Entry 7U81 (X-ray diffraction, 1.60 A resolution); this record covers chains A and P of the 3 polymer chains in the assembly.

[Chain A]
Name: DNA polymerase eta
Source organism: Homo sapiens
Notes: EC 2.7.7.7
UniProtKB: Q9Y253 (POLH_HUMAN); numbering as in UniProt (aligned over 1-432)
Amino-acid sequence (435 residues; row label = number of the first residue in the row; numbers below 1 keep their minus sign (Gly-2 is residue -2)):
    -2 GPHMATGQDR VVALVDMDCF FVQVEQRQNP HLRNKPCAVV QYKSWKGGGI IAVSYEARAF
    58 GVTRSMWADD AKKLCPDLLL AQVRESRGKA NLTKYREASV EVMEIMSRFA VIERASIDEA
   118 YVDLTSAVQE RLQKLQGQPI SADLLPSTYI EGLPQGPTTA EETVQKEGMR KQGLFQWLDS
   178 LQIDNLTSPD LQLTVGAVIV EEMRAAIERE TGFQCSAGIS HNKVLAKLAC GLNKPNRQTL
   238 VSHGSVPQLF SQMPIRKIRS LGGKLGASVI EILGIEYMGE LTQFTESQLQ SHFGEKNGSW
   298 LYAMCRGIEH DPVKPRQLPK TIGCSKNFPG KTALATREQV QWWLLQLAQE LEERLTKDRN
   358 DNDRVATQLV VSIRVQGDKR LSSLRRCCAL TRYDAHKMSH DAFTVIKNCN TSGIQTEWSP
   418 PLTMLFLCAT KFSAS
Disordered / not traced: 155-159
Construct notes: expression tag (-2 to 0)
Curated features (UniProtKB/Swiss-Prot):
  - binding site (Mg(2+)): Asp13, Met14, Asp115, Glu116
  - binding site (Mn(2+)): Asp13, Met14, Asp115, Glu116
  - binding site (a 2'-deoxyribonucleoside 5'-triphosphate): Arg61
  - natural variant: Val37 (deletion: In XPV), Leu75 (deletion: In XPV), Arg93 (R93P: In XPV), Arg111 (R111H: In XPV), Thr122 (T122P: In XPV), Gly153 (G153D: In a breast cancer sample), Thr191 (T191P: In XPV), Gly263 (G263V: In XPV), Val266 (V266D: In XPV), Gly295 (G295R: In XPV), Arg361 (R361S: In XPV)
  - mutagenesis: Tyr52 (Y52A/F: Reduces DNA polymerase activity; Y52E: Reduces DNA polymerase activity. Increases fidelity of replication and reduces translesion bypass), Arg61 (R61A: Reduces enzymatic activity by two-thirds), Ser62 (S62G: Increased DNA polymerase activity and translesion bypass compared to wild-type), Ala68 (A68S/V: Severe reduction in thymine dimer translesion bypass), Asn324 to Pro326 (Reduces binding to chromatin and to monoubiquitinated PCNA. Abolishes binding to monoubiquitinated PCNA; when associated with 705-E--H-713 Del)
Metal / ion sites: Mn2+ site 1: Asp13, Asp115, Glu116 (together with XG4) (shared with DT8(P) of chain P); Mn2+ site 2: Asp13, Met14 (together with XG4)
Ligand contacts: XG4 (2'-deoxy-5'-O-[(R)-hydroxy{[(R)-hydroxy(phosphonooxy)phosphoryl]amino}phosphoryl]guanosine): Asp13, Met14, Asp15, Cys16, Phe17, Phe18, Gln38, Ile48, Ala49, Tyr52, Arg55, Arg61, Leu89, Ile114, Asp115, Glu116, Lys231

[Chain P]
Molecule: 8-nt DNA strand
Sequence (8 nucleotides; each row starts with the number of its first residue):
     1 AGCGTCAT
Metal / ion sites: Mn2+: DT8 (together with XG4) (shared with Asp13(A), Asp115(A), Glu116(A) of chain A)

[Chain A / chain P interface]
Contacting residue pairs - 23 pairs, chain A then chain P:
  Arg61(A) - DT8(P)  base contact
  Ser113(A) - DT8(P)  phosphate contact
  Asp115(A) - DT8(P)  phosphate contact
  Glu116(A) - DT8(P)  phosphate contact
  Lys224(A) - DT8(P)  phosphate contact
  Ile255(A) - DA7(P)  phosphate contact
  Arg256(A) - DA7(P)  phosphate contact
  Ser257(A) - DC6(P)  phosphate contact
  Ser257(A) - DA7(P)  hydrogen bond to the phosphate
  Leu258(A) - DA7(P)  phosphate contact
  Gly259(A) - DA7(P)  hydrogen bond to the phosphate
  Gly260(A) - DC6(P)  phosphate contact
  Gly260(A) - DA7(P)  phosphate contact
  Lys261(A) - DT5(P)  salt bridge to the phosphate
  Lys261(A) - DC6(P)  hydrogen bond to the phosphate
  Leu262(A) - DC6(P)  hydrogen bond to the phosphate
  Arg377(A) - DG4(P)  salt bridge to the phosphate
  Leu381(A) - DC3(P)  phosphate contact
  Arg382(A) - DG2(P)  sugar contact
  Arg382(A) - DC3(P)  hydrogen bond to the phosphate
  Arg382(A) - DG4(P)  hydrogen bond to the base
  Arg383(A) - DG2(P)  phosphate contact
  Cys384(A) - DG2(P)  hydrogen bond to the phosphate
Also at the interface, not in a pair above, chain A (20 interface residues in all): Leu378, Ser379
Also at the interface, not in a pair above, chain P (8 interface residues in all): DA1

[In short]
20 residues of chain A face 8 of chain P across their interface, with 7 hydrogen bonds and 2 salt bridges.
Polar pairs include Arg382(A)-DG4(P), Ser257(A)-DA7(P) and Gly259(A)-DA7(P). Chain A binds compound XG4.
Here chain A is DNA polymerase eta (Homo sapiens) and chain P is an 8-nt DNA strand. Entry 7U81 (Human DNA
polymerase eta-DNA-dGMPNPP ternary mismatch complex in 0.5 mM Mn2+ for 600s) was determined by X-ray
diffraction together with 7U72, 7U73, 7U74, 7U75, 7U76, 7U77 and 26 further entries from the same study.
